PDB entry 1ZSE | X-ray diffraction, 3.00 A resolution | chains A and B of the 4 polymer chains in the assembly

Chain A (and B):
Protein: Coat protein
Source organism: Enterobacterio phage MS2
Notes: chain B of this document is another copy of the same molecule, construct and numbering; everything in this record applies to it too
UniProt: P03612 (COAT_BPMS2); residue numbers follow UniProt; this construct covers 1-129
Amino-acid sequence (129 residues; each row starts with the number of its first residue):
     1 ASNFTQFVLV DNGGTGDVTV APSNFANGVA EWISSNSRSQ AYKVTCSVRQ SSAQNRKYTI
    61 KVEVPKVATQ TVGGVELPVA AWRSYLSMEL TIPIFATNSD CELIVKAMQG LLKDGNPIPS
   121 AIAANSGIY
Construct notes: engineered mutation S87 (Asn in P03612)
From the paper describing this entry:
  - mutagenesis - N87S, N87S/E89K: increased binding to Qbeta stem-loop (citing earlier work)
  - mutagenesis - N87S: decreased binding to MS2 operator (citing earlier work)
  - specificity-determining residues: E89 (proposed by the authors, not directly observed)

How chain A and chain B interact:
Contacting residue pairs - 144 pairs, chain A then chain B:
  S2(A) with Y129(B), hydrogen bond (side chain-backbone)
  N3(A) with P117(B); A121(B); G127(B), hydrogen bond (side chain-backbone); I128(B); Y129(B), hydrogen bond (side chain-backbone)
  F4(A) with I128(B), hydrophobic; Y129(B), hydrogen bond (backbone-backbone)
  T5(A) with P117(B)
  F7(A) with N116(B); P117(B), hydrophobic
  L9(A) with K106(B); A107(B); G110(B); L111(B)
  V10(A) with L103(B), hydrophobic; A107(B), hydrophobic
  D11(A) with K106(B), hydrogen bond (backbone-side chain)
  N12(A) with K106(B)
  F25(A) with I128(B)
  A30(A) with I128(B), hydrophobic
  W32(A) with P117(B), hydrophobic; I118(B), hydrophobic; I128(B), hydrophobic
  Y42(A) with L103(B)
  V44(A) with L111(B), hydrophobic
  C46(A) with I118(B), hydrophobic
  V48(A) with G127(B)
  R56(A) with N125(B), hydrogen bond; S126(B)
  Y58(A) with A121(B); I122(B); N125(B); S126(B), hydrogen bond (side chain-backbone)
  I60(A) with L111(B), hydrophobic; I118(B), hydrophobic
  V62(A) with L111(B), hydrophobic
  V64(A) with L103(B), hydrophobic
  K66(A) with D100(B), salt bridge
  W82(A) with P93(B), hydrophobic; F95(B); A96(B), hydrophobic; D100(B)
  R83(A) with P93(B)
  S84(A) with T91(B), hydrogen bond (side chain-backbone); I92(B); I104(B)
  Y85(A) with E89(B); L90(B); T91(B), hydrogen bond (backbone-backbone)
  L86(A) with M88(B), hydrophobic; E89(B); M108(B), hydrophobic
  S87(A) with S87(B); M88(B); E89(B), hydrogen bond (backbone-backbone)
  M88(A) with S87(B); M88(B), hydrophobic
  E89(A) with Y85(B); L86(B); S87(B), hydrogen bond (backbone-backbone)
  L90(A) with Y85(B); L86(B), hydrophobic; I122(B), hydrophobic
  T91(A) with S84(B); Y85(B), hydrogen bond (backbone-backbone)
  I92(A) with S84(B)
  P93(A) with A80(B); A81(B); R83(B); S84(B)
  F95(A) with K66(B), hydrogen bond (backbone-side chain); A81(B), hydrophobic
  A96(A) with N125(B), hydrogen bond (backbone-side chain)
  T97(A) with A68(B); N125(B)
  N98(A) with A123(B); A124(B); N125(B), hydrogen bond
  D100(A) with K66(B), salt bridge; V67(B), hydrogen bond (side chain-backbone); A68(B), hydrogen bond (side chain-backbone)
  C101(A) with I122(B); A123(B); N125(B)
  L103(A) with Y42(B); V67(B), hydrophobic
  I104(A) with S84(B)
  V105(A) with P119(B); I122(B), hydrophobic; A123(B)
  K106(A) with L9(B); D11(B), hydrogen bond (side chain-backbone); N12(B)
  A107(A) with L9(B)
  M108(A) with L86(B), hydrophobic; L112(B), hydrophobic
  Q109(A) with L112(B), hydrogen bond (side chain-backbone); K113(B); D114(B), hydrogen bond
  G110(A) with L9(B)
  L111(A) with V44(B), hydrophobic; I60(B), hydrophobic; V62(B), hydrophobic
  L112(A) with M108(B), hydrophobic; Q109(B), hydrogen bond (backbone-side chain); L112(B), hydrophobic
  D114(A) with Q109(B), hydrogen bond
  N116(A) with F7(B); V8(B)
  P117(A) with N3(B); T5(B); F7(B), hydrophobic; W32(B), hydrophobic
  I118(A) with C46(B), hydrophobic; I60(B), hydrophobic
  P119(A) with V105(B), hydrophobic
  A121(A) with N3(B); Y58(B), hydrogen bond (backbone-side chain)
  I122(A) with Y58(B); L90(B), hydrophobic; C101(B); V105(B), hydrophobic
  A123(A) with N98(B); C101(B), hydrophobic; E102(B)
  A124(A) with N98(B)
  N125(A) with R56(B), hydrogen bond; A96(B); T97(B); N98(B), hydrogen bond; C101(B)
  S126(A) with Y58(B), hydrogen bond (backbone-side chain)
  G127(A) with N3(B); V48(B)
  I128(A) with N3(B); F4(B), hydrophobic; F25(B); A30(B), hydrophobic; W32(B), hydrophobic
  Y129(A) with A1(B), hydrogen bond (side chain-backbone); S2(B), hydrogen bond (backbone-side chain); N3(B), hydrogen bond (backbone-side chain); F4(B), hydrogen bond (backbone-backbone)
Other interface residues (no listed pair), chain A (69 interface residues in all): A1, V8, N55, E102, K113
Other interface residues (no listed pair), chain B (71 interface residues in all): V10, V64

Overview:
69 residues of chain A face 71 of chain B across their interface, with 30 hydrogen bonds and 2 salt bridges.
Among the polar pairs are K66(A)-D100(B), S2(A)-Y129(B) and N3(A)-G127(B). From the paper: N87S and N87S/E89K
of chain A increase binding to Qbeta stem-loop; the specificity determinant E89(A).
Chain A and chain B are both Coat protein (Enterobacterio phage MS2); the structure, RNA stemloop from
bacteriophage Qbeta complexed with an N87S mutant MS2 Capsid, was determined by X-ray diffraction (same
publication as 2B2D, 2B2E, 2B2G, 2BNY, 2BQ5 and 2BS1).
